Entry 7D9F (X-ray diffraction, 1.85 A resolution); this record covers chain A.

Chain A:
Molecule: Spermidine dehydrogenase, SpdH
Source organism: Pseudomonas aeruginosa (strain ATCC 15692 / DSM 22644 / CIP 104116 / JCM 14847 / LMG 12228 / 1C / PRS 101 / PAO1)
Notes: EC 1.5.99.6
UniProt: Q9HXS8 (Q9HXS8_PSEAE); residues 1-620 here = UniProt positions 1-620
Amino-acid sequence (620 residues; numbered 1 to 620; the number before each row is that of its first residue):
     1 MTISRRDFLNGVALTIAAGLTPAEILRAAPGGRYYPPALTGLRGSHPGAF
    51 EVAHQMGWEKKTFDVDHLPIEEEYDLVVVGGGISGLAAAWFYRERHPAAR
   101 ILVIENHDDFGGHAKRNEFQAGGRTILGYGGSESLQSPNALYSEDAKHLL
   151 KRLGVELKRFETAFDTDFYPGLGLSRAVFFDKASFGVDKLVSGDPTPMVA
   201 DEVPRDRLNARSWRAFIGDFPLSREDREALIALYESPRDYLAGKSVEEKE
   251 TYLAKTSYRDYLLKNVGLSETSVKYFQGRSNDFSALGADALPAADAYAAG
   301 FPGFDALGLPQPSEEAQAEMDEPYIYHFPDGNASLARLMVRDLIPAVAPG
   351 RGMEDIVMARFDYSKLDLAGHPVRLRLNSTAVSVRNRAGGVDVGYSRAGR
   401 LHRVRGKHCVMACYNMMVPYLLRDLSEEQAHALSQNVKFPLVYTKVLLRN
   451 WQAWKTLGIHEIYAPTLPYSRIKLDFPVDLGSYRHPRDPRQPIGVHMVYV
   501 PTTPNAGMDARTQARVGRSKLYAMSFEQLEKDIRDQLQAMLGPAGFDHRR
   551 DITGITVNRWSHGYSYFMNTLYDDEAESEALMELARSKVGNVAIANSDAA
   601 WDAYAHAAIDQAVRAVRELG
Disordered / not traced: 1-28, 620
Modified residues: Mse1 (selenomethionine); Mse56, Mse198, Mse320, Mse339, Mse353, Mse358, Mse411, Mse416, Mse417, Mse497, Mse508, Mse524, Mse540, Mse568, Mse582 (selenomethionine; parent Met)
Bound ions: heme Fe: His54, His562
Ligand contacts:
  - FAD (flavin-adenine dinucleotide): Val79, Gly80, Gly81, Gly82, Ile83, Ser84, Gly85, Ile104, Glu105, Asn106, His107, Gly111, Gly112, His113, Ala114, Gly131, Ser132, Glu133, Ser134, Tyr324, Asn332, Ser379, Thr380, Ala381, Ala412, Cys413, Tyr414, Mse417, Leu421, Leu441, Tyr443, Trp560, Gly563, Tyr564, Asn596, Ser597, Ala603, Tyr604, Ala605, Ala608
  - heme (HEM): Ser45, Ala49, Phe50, Ala53, His54, Gly57, Trp58, Lys60, Asn106, His107, Tyr414, Mse416, Mse417, Tyr420, Ser434, Arg515, Arg518, Ser519, Leu521, Tyr522, Arg559, Ser561, His562

Overview:
Bound to chain A: flavin-adenine dinucleotide and heme. The heme Fe site is built by His54 and His562.
Chain A is Spermidine dehydrogenase, SpdH (Pseudomonas aeruginosa (strain ATCC 15692 / DSM 22644 / CIP 104116
/ JCM 14847 / LMG 12228 / 1C / PRS 101 / PAO1)); the structure, SpdH Spermidine dehydrogenase SeMet Structure,
was determined by X-ray diffraction together with 7D9G, 7D9H, 7D9I and 7D9J from the same study.
